PDB entry 9BQR | X-ray diffraction, 1.47 A resolution | chains B and C of the 4 polymer chains in the assembly

# Chain B (and C)
Molecule: K6E/E8K Double Mutant of Cu-4SCC
Notes: chain C of this document is another copy of the same molecule, construct and numbering; everything in this record applies to it too
Amino-acid sequence (39 residues; each row starts with the number of its first residue; numbering starts at 0):
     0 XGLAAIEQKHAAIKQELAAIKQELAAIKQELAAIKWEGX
Disordered / not traced: 38
Modified residues: ACE (acetyl group) at position 0; NH2 (amino group) at position 38
Metal / ion sites: Cu ion: His9 (shared with 1 residue of chain A; His9(C) of chain C; 1 residue of chain D)

# Interface between chain B and chain C
Contacting residue pairs - 31 pairs, chain B then chain C:
  Leu2(B) with Ala4(C), hydrophobic
  Glu6(B) with Lys8(C), salt bridge
  His9(B) with Ala4(C); Lys8(C); His9(C), hydrogen bond
  Ile12(B) with Ile12(C), hydrophobic
  Lys13(B) with Ala11(C), hydrogen bond (side chain-backbone); Glu15(C), salt bridge
  Leu16(B) with Ile12(C), hydrophobic; Glu15(C); Ile19(C)
  Ala17(B) with Glu15(C)
  Ile19(B) with Ile19(C), hydrophobic
  Lys20(B) with Glu15(C), salt bridge; Ala18(C); Ile19(C); Glu22(C)
  Leu23(B) with Ile19(C), hydrophobic; Ile26(C)
  Ala24(B) with Glu22(C)
  Lys27(B) with Glu22(C), salt bridge; Ala25(C); Ile26(C)
  Leu30(B) with Ile26(C), hydrophobic; Glu29(C); Ile33(C)
  Ala31(B) with Glu29(C)
  Lys34(B) with Glu29(C), salt bridge; Ala32(C); Ile33(C); Glu36(C)
Also at the interface, not in a pair above, chain B (19 interface residues in all): Ile5, Ile26, Ile33, Gly37
Also at the interface, not in a pair above, chain C (19 interface residues in all): Ile5, Leu16, Leu23, Leu30

# Summary
The chain B/chain C interface involves 19 residues from each chain; the contacts include 2 hydrogen bonds and
5 salt bridges. Polar contacts include Glu6(B)-Lys8(C), Lys13(B)-Glu15(C) and Lys20(B)-Glu15(C).
Both chains are K6E/E8K Double Mutant of Cu-4SCC. Entry 9BQR (X-ray Structure of a Second-Sphere H-bond
Deletion Mutant of a De Novo Designed Self Assembled Peptide ...) was determined by X-ray diffraction (same
publication as 8VHS).
